9E1X - chains F and J of the 11 polymer chains in the assembly; structure by electron microscopy, 3.40 A resolution.

Chain F:
Name: Histone H4
Organism: Xenopus laevis
UniProtKB: P62799 (H4_XENLA); residues 0-102 here correspond to UniProt positions 1-103 (UniProt number = residue number + 1)
Chain sequence (103 residues; row label = number of the first residue in the row; numbering starts at 0):
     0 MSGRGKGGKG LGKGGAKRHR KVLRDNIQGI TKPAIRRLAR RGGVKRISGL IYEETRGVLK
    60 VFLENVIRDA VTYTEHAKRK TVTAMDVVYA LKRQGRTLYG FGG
Disordered / not traced: 0-21, 102

Chain J:
Molecule: 152-nt DNA strand
Organism: Homo sapiens
Sequence (152 nucleotides; row label = number of the first residue in the row; numbers below 1 keep their minus sign (DC-75 is residue -75)):
   -75 CCCTGGAGAA TCCCGGTGCC GAGGCCGCTC AATTGGTCGT AGACAGCTCT AGCACCGCTT
   -15 AAACGCACGT ACGCGCTGTC CCCCGCGTTT TAACCGCCAA GGGGATTACT CCCTAGTCTC
    45 CAGGCACGTG TCAGATATAT ACATCCTGTG CA
Disordered / not traced: 75-76

Interface between chain F and chain J:
Residue-residue contacts (13; chain F residue first):
  Arg35(F) with DC8(J), salt bridge to the phosphate
  Arg39(F) with DC8(J), salt bridge to the phosphate
  Lys44(F) with DC8(J), phosphate contact
  Arg45(F) with DC7(J), sugar contact; DC8(J), phosphate contact
  Ile46(F) with DC7(J), sugar contact; DC8(J), hydrogen bond to the phosphate
  Ser47(F) with DC7(J), hydrogen bond to the phosphate
  Gly48(F) with DC7(J), hydrogen bond to the phosphate
  Arg78(F) with DG28(J), phosphate contact
  Lys79(F) with DG27(J), phosphate contact; DG28(J), hydrogen bond to the phosphate
  Thr80(F) with DG28(J), hydrogen bond to the phosphate
Interface residues without a listed pair, chain J (6 interface residues in all): DG9, DA29

Overview:
Chain F and chain J form an interface of 10 and 6 residues respectively, with 5 hydrogen bonds and 2 salt
bridges. Among the polar pairs are Ile46(F)-DC8(J), Ser47(F)-DC7(J) and Gly48(F)-DC7(J).
Here chain F is Histone H4 (Xenopus laevis) and chain J is a 152-nt DNA strand (Homo sapiens). Entry 9E1X
(Snf2h bound nucleosome complex - ClassD1) was determined by electron microscopy, deposited together with
9E1L, 9E1M, 9E1N, 9E1O, 9E1P, 9E1Q and 4 further entries.
